PDB entry 1HBU | X-ray diffraction, 1.90 A resolution | chains B and D of the 6 polymer chains in the assembly

# Chain B
Molecule: Methyl-coenzyme M reductase I beta subunit
From: Methanothermobacter marburgensis
UniProtKB: P11560 (MCRB_METTM); residues 2-443 here correspond to UniProt positions 1-442 (UniProt number = residue number - 1)
Chain sequence (442 residues; numbered 2 to 443; the number before each row is that of its first residue):
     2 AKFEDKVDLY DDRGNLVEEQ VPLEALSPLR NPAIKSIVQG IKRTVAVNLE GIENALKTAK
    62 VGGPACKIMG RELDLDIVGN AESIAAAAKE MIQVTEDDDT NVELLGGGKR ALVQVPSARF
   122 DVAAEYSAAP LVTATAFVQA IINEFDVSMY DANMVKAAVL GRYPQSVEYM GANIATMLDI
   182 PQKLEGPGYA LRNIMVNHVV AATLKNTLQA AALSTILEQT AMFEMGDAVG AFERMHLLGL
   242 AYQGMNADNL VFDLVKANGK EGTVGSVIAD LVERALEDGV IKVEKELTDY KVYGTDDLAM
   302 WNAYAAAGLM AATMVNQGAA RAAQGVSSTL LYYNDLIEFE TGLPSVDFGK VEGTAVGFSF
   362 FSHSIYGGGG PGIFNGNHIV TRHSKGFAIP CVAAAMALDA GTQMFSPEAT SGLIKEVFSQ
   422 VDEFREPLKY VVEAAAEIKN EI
Bound ions: Na+ site 1: Asp99, Thr101; Mg2+ near Asp271 (its only coordinating residue here); Na+ site 2 near Asn441 (its only coordinating residue here)
Residues lining bound ligands:
  - 1-thioethanesulfonic acid (COM): Phe361, Ser365, Tyr367
  - factor 430 (F43): Ser365, Ile366, Tyr367
  - Coenzyme B (TP7): Phe361, Phe362, Tyr367, Gly368, Gly369, His379, Ile380, Val381
Swiss-Prot annotation at these positions:
  - binding site (coenzyme B): Gly370

# Chain D
Molecule: Methyl-coenzyme M reductase I alpha subunit
From: Methanothermobacter marburgensis
UniProtKB: P11558 (MCRA_METTM); residues 2-550 here correspond to UniProt positions 1-549 (UniProt number = residue number - 1)
Chain sequence (549 residues; row label = number of the first residue in the row):
     2 ADKLFINALK KKFEESPEEK KTTFYTLGGW KQSERKTEFV NAGKEVAAKR GIPQYNPDIG
    62 TPLGQRVLMP YQVSTTDTYV EGDDLHFVNN AAMQQMWDDI RRTVIVGLNH AHAVIEKRLG
   122 KEVTPETITH YLETVNHAMP GAAVVQEHMV ETHPALVADS YVKVFTGNDE IADEIDPAFV
   182 IDINKQFPED QAETLKAEVG DGIWQVVRIP TIVSRTCDGA TTSRWSAMQI GMSMISAYKQ
   242 AAGEAATGDF AYAAKHAEVI HMGTYLPVRR ARGENEPGGV PFGYLADICQ SSRVNYEDPV
   302 RVSLDVVATG AMLYDQIWLG SYMSGGVGFT QYATAAYTDN ILDDFTYFGK EYVEDKYGLC
   362 EAPNNMDTVL DVATEVTFYG LEQYEEYPAL LEDQFGGSQR AAVVAAAAGC STAFATGNAQ
   422 TGLSGWYLSM YLHKEQHSRL GFYGYDLQDQ CGASNVFSIR GDEGLPLELR GPNYPNYAMN
   482 VGHQGEYAGI SQAPHAARGD AFVFNPLVKI AFADDNLVFD FTNVRGEFAK GALREFEPAG
   542 ERALITPAK
Disordered / not traced: 550
Modified / non-standard residues: His257 (n1-methylated histidine; MHS); Arg271 (5-methyl-arginine; AGM); Gln400 (2-methyl-glutamine; MGN); Gly445 (thioglycin; GL3); Cys452 (s-methylcysteine; SMC)
Construct notes: modified residue (257, 271, 400, 445, 452)
Bound ions: Na+ site 1: Lys11, Phe14; Na+ site 2: Pro58, Ile60, Thr62; factor 430 Ni: Gln147 (together with 1-thioethanesulfonic acid); Mg2+ near Glu175 (its only coordinating residue here); Zn2+: Cys218 (shared with 1 residue of chain A); Na+ site 3: Arg270 (together with glycerol)
Residues lining bound ligands:
  - 1-thioethanesulfonic acid (COM): Tyr333, Phe443, Tyr444, Gly445
  - factor 430 (F43), molecule 1: Ala143, Ala144, Val145, Val146, Gln147, Met150, Val151, Met229, Gln230, Met233, Ile236, Ala243, Gly244
  - factor 430 (F43), molecule 2: Gly326, Gly327, Val328, Gly329, Phe330, Thr331, Gln332, Tyr333, Phe396, Gly397, Gly398, Gln400, Gly442, Phe443
  - Coenzyme B (TP7), molecule 1: Arg225, Lys256, His257
  - Coenzyme B (TP7), molecule 2: Arg270, Arg271, Leu320, Met324, Ser325, Phe330, Phe443, Ala479, Met480, Asn481, Val482
Swiss-Prot annotation at these positions:
  - binding site (coenzyme B): Arg271

# Chain B / chain D interface
Pairs across the interface - 109 pairs, chain B then chain D:
  Val62(B) - Phe505(D)
  Gly63(B) - Leu470(D)
  Pro65(B) - Ile261(D)  hydrophobic
  Pro65(B) - Asn506(D)  hydrogen bond (backbone-side chain)
  Ala66(B) - Asn506(D)
  Ala66(B) - Pro507(D)
  Ala66(B) - Leu508(D)  hydrophobic
  Cys67(B) - Tyr285(D)
  Cys67(B) - Phe505(D)
  Cys67(B) - Asn506(D)
  Lys68(B) - Glu199(D)  salt bridge
  Lys68(B) - Phe503(D)
  Lys68(B) - Val504(D)
  Lys68(B) - Phe505(D)  hydrogen bond (backbone-backbone)
  Ile69(B) - Pro467(D)  hydrophobic
  Ile69(B) - Glu469(D)
  Ile69(B) - Leu470(D)  hydrophobic
  Ile69(B) - His496(D)
  Ile69(B) - Val504(D)
  Met70(B) - Thr195(D)
  Met70(B) - His496(D)
  Met70(B) - Arg499(D)
  Met70(B) - Asp501(D)
  Met70(B) - Phe503(D)  hydrophobic
  Gly71(B) - Arg499(D)
  Arg72(B) - Asn419(D)
  Arg72(B) - Ala420(D)
  Arg72(B) - Gln421(D)  hydrogen bond
  Arg72(B) - Pro467(D)
  Arg72(B) - Glu469(D)  salt bridge
  Val139(B) - Ile460(D)  hydrophobic
  Ile143(B) - Ile460(D)  hydrophobic
  Met150(B) - Phe458(D)
  Tyr151(B) - Asn365(D)
  Tyr151(B) - Asn366(D)
  Tyr151(B) - Met367(D)  hydrogen bond (side chain-backbone)
  Tyr151(B) - Thr422(D)
  Tyr151(B) - Phe458(D)  hydrophobic
  Ala153(B) - Ile460(D)
  Asn154(B) - Gln421(D)
  Asn154(B) - Ile460(D)
  Asn154(B) - Pro467(D)
  Met155(B) - Pro467(D)  hydrophobic
  Lys157(B) - Ile460(D)
  Lys157(B) - Arg461(D)
  Lys157(B) - Gly462(D)  hydrogen bond (side chain-backbone)
  Lys157(B) - Gly465(D)  hydrogen bond (side chain-backbone)
  Ala158(B) - Pro467(D)
  Ala158(B) - Leu470(D)  hydrophobic
  Gly162(B) - Leu466(D)
  Gly162(B) - Leu470(D)
  Arg163(B) - Pro282(D)
  Arg163(B) - Tyr285(D)  hydrogen bond
  Arg163(B) - Leu466(D)
  Arg163(B) - Leu470(D)
  Arg163(B) - Phe505(D)
  Tyr164(B) - Gly462(D)
  Tyr164(B) - Asp463(D)
  Tyr164(B) - Leu466(D)
  Pro165(B) - Asp463(D)
  Pro165(B) - Leu466(D)
  Pro165(B) - Asn474(D)  hydrogen bond (backbone-side chain)
  Pro165(B) - Tyr475(D)  hydrophobic
  Pro165(B) - Pro476(D)
  Gln166(B) - Gly279(D)  hydrogen bond (side chain-backbone)
  Gln166(B) - Gly280(D)  hydrogen bond (side chain-backbone)
  Gln166(B) - Leu466(D)
  Gln166(B) - Leu470(D)
  Gln166(B) - Arg471(D)
  Gln166(B) - Gly472(D)  hydrogen bond (side chain-backbone)
  Gln166(B) - Pro473(D)
  Gln166(B) - Asn474(D)  hydrogen bond (side chain-backbone)
  Gln166(B) - Tyr475(D)  hydrogen bond (side chain-backbone)
  Val168(B) - Tyr266(D)
  Val168(B) - Pro268(D)
  Glu169(B) - Tyr266(D)  hydrogen bond
  Met171(B) - Thr265(D)
  Lys184(B) - Tyr266(D)
  Gln325(B) - Arg119(D)
  Gln325(B) - Ala246(D)
  Ser363(B) - Ala246(D)
  His364(B) - Gly244(D)
  His364(B) - Glu245(D)
  His364(B) - Ala246(D)
  Ser365(B) - Thr248(D)
  Ser365(B) - Gly249(D)
  Ser365(B) - Ala252(D)
  Ile366(B) - Met229(D)
  Ile366(B) - Gly232(D)
  Ile366(B) - Met233(D)  hydrophobic
  Ile366(B) - Ile236(D)  hydrophobic
  Ile366(B) - Thr248(D)
  Ile366(B) - Ala252(D)
  Tyr367(B) - Met229(D)  hydrophobic
  Tyr367(B) - Lys256(D)  hydrogen bond (backbone-side chain)
  Gly368(B) - Ala252(D)
  Gly368(B) - Lys256(D)
  Gly369(B) - Tyr253(D)
  Gly370(B) - Gly249(D)
  Gly370(B) - Tyr253(D)
  Ile374(B) - Tyr253(D)
  Thr403(B) - Arg119(D)
  Gln404(B) - Arg119(D)
  Met405(B) - Ala114(D)
  Met405(B) - Val115(D)  hydrophobic
  Met405(B) - Asp250(D)
  Phe406(B) - Asp250(D)
  Phe406(B) - Tyr253(D)  hydrophobic
  Phe406(B) - Ala258(D)  hydrophobic
Other interface residues (no listed pair), chain B (50 interface residues in all): Thr136, Gln140, Asp152, Leu161, Ser167, Ile181, Met196, Gly371
Other interface residues (no listed pair), chain D (67 interface residues in all): His111, Lys118, Ala228, Leu267, Val281, Ser459, Leu468, Ala502

# Overview
The interface between chain B and chain D involves 50 residues on one side and 67 on the other, with 15
hydrogen bonds and 2 salt bridges. Polar pairs include Lys68(B)-Glu199(D), Arg72(B)-Glu469(D) and
Pro65(B)-Asn506(D).
Chain B is Methyl-coenzyme M reductase I beta subunit and chain D is Methyl-coenzyme M reductase I alpha
subunit, both from Methanothermobacter marburgensis; the structure, METHYL-COENZYME M REDUCTASE IN THE
MCR-RED1-SILENT STATE IN COMPLEX with COENZYME M, was determined by X-ray diffraction together with 1HBM, 1HBN
and 1HBO from the same study.
